3S0K - chain A; structure by X-ray diffraction, 1.40 A resolution.

[Chain A]
Molecule: Glycolipid transfer protein
From: Homo sapiens
Reference sequence: Q9NZD2 (GLTP_HUMAN); numbering as in UniProt (aligned over 1-209)
Sequence (209 residues; numbered 1 to 209; the number before each row is that of its first residue):
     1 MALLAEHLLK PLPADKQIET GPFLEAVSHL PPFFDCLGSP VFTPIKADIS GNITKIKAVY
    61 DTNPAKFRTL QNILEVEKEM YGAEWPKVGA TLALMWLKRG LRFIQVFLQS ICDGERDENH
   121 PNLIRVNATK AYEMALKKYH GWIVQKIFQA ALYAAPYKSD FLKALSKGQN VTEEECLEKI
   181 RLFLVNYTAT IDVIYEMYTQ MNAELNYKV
Not modelled in the structure: 1-6
Ion coordination: Ni2+: H7, E25, H29
Small-molecule neighbours: 03F ((9Z)-N-[(2S,3R,4E)-1-(beta-D-glucopyranosyloxy)-3-hydroxyoctadec-4-en-2-yl]octadec-9-enamide): L30, F33, F34, L37, F42, I45, D48, I49, N52, L92, W96, G100, F103, I104, F107, L108, I124, Y132, L136, H140, V144, F148, A151, P156, F161, L165, F183, Y207, V209
Swiss-Prot annotation at these positions:
  - region: I45 to K66 (2 X 12 AA approximate tandem repeats)
  - binding site (beta-D-galactosyl-(1->4)-beta-D-glucosyl-(1<->1)-N-[(9Z)-octadecenoyl]-sphing-4-enine): D48 to K55, H140, Y207
  - modified residue: A2 (N-acetylalanine)
  - mutagenesis: I45 (I45N: 18% decrease in activity), D48 (D48V: Significant inactivation; 15% residual activity), N52 (N52I: Significant inactivation; 15% residual activity), K55 (K55I: No loss of activity; 90-97% residual activity), W96 (W96A: Almost complete inactivation; 1-3% residual activity. No effect on autophagy; W96F: Partial inactivation; 63% residual activity), F103 (F103S: About 25% decrease in activity), L136 (L136R: Significant inactivation; 5% residual acti vity), H140 (H140L: Almost complete inactivation; 1-3% residual activity), F148 (F148S: About 50% decrease in activity), L165 (L165R: 46% decrease in activity), F183 (F183S: No loss of activity; 90% residual activity), Y207 (Y207L: No loss of activity; 90-97% residual activity)
From the paper describing this entry:
  - binding site for 03F: H140, F183
  - conformationally variable residues (side-chain flip): F33, H140, F148
  - contacts within the chain: Y132-F148 (pi stacking)

[Summary]
Ligands of chain A: compound 03F. The Ni2+ site is built by H7, E25 and H29. UniProt lists 10
beta-D-galactosyl-(1->4)-beta-D-glucosyl-(1<->1)-N-[(9Z)-octadecenoyl]-sphing-4-enine-binding residues and 12
mutagenesis sites. The paper reports a binding site for 03F at H140 and F183; conformational variability at
F33, H140 and F148.
Chain A is Glycolipid transfer protein (Homo sapiens); the structure, Crystal Structure of Human Glycolipid
Transfer Protein complexed with glucosylceramide containing oleoyl acyl chain (18:1), was determined by X-ray
diffraction together with 3RIC, 3RWV, 3RZN and 3S0I from the same study.
